6UQQ - chain A; structure by X-ray diffraction, 2.75 A resolution.

== Chain A ==
Protein: Septin-7
From: Homo sapiens
UniProt: Q16181 (SEPT7_HUMAN), isoform Q16181-2; residues 48-318 here correspond to UniProt positions 47-317 (UniProt number = residue number - 1)
Chain sequence (285 residues; row label = number of the first residue in the row):
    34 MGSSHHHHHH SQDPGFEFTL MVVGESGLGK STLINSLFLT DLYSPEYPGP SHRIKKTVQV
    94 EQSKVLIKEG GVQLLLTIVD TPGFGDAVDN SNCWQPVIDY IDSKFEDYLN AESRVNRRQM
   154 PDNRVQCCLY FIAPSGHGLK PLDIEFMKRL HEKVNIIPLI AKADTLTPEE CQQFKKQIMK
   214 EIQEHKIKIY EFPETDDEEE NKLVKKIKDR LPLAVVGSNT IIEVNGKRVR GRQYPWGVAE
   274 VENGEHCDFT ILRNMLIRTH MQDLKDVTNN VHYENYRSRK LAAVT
Not modelled in the structure: 34-48, 227-229, 317-318
Construct notes: expression tag (34-47)
Ligand contacts: GDP (guanosine-5'-diphosphate): Glu-58, Ser-59, Gly-60, Leu-61, Gly-62, Lys-63, Ser-64, Thr-65, Pro-83, Ser-84, Lys-195, Asp-197, Val-248, Val-249, Gly-250, Arg-265, Tyr-267
Reported in the primary citation:
  - interface residues: Ser-84, His-85, Asp-197

== Summary ==
Ligands of chain A: GDP. From the paper: interface residues Ser-84, His-85 and Asp-197.
Chain A is Septin-7 (Homo sapiens); the structure, Crystal Structure of GTPase Domain of Human Septin 7 /
Septin 3 T282Y Heterocomplex, was determined by X-ray diffraction together with 6UPA, 6UPQ and 6UPR from the
same study.
